Entry 2FJX (X-ray diffraction, 1.80 A resolution); this record covers chains B and A of the 3 polymer chains in the assembly.

Chain B:
Molecule: 8-nt DNA strand
Sequence (8 nucleotides; each row starts with the number of its first residue):
     1 CTTGAATG
Small-molecule neighbours: HXL (2-(4-(4-carbamimidoylphenoxy)phenyl)-1H-benzo[d]imidazole-6-carboximidamide): DG4, DA5, DA6, DT7, DG8

Chain A:
Molecule: Reverse transcriptase
Source organism: Moloney murine leukemia virus
Notes: EC 2.7.7.49; fragment: RT catalytic domain
Reference sequence: P03355 (POL_MLVMO); residues 24-278 here correspond to UniProt positions 144-398 (UniProt number = residue number + 120)
Sequence (255 residues; each row starts with the number of its first residue):
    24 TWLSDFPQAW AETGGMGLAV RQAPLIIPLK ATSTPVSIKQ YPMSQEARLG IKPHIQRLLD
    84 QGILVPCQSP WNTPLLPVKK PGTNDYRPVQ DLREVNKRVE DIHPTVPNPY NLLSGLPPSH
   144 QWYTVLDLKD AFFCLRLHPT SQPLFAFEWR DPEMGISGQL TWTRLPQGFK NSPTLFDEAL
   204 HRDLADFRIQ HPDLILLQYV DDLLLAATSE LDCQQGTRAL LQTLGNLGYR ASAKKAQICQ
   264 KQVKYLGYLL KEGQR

Chain B / chain A interface:
Pairs across the interface (6; chain B residue first):
  DC1(B) - Tyr64(A)  hydrogen bond to the base
  DC1(B) - Leu99(A)  base contact
  DT2(B) - Tyr64(A)  sugar contact
  DT2(B) - Arg116(A)  hydrogen bond to the base
  DT3(B) - Arg116(A)  hydrogen bond to the sugar
  DG4(B) - Lys120(A)  salt bridge to the phosphate

Overview:
The chain B/chain A interface involves 4 residues from each chain, with 3 hydrogen bonds and 1 salt bridge.
Polar pairs include DC1(B)-Tyr64(A), DT2(B)-Arg116(A) and DT3(B)-Arg116(A). Bound to chain B: compound HXL.
Chain B is an 8-nt DNA strand and chain A is Reverse transcriptase (Moloney murine leukemia virus); the
structure, RT29 bound to D(CTTGAATGCATTCAAG) in complex with MMLV RT catalytic fragment, was determined by
X-ray diffraction, deposited together with 2FJV and 2FJW.
